PDB entry 1N59 | X-ray diffraction, 2.95 A resolution | chains A and B of the 3 polymer chains in the assembly

Chain A:
Name: H-2 class I histocompatibility antigen, K-B alpha chain
Organism: Mus musculus
Notes: fragment: Extracellular fragment
UniProtKB: P01901 (HA1B_MOUSE); residues 1-276 here correspond to UniProt positions 22-297 (UniProt number = residue number + 21)
Chain sequence (276 residues; row label = number of the first residue in the row):
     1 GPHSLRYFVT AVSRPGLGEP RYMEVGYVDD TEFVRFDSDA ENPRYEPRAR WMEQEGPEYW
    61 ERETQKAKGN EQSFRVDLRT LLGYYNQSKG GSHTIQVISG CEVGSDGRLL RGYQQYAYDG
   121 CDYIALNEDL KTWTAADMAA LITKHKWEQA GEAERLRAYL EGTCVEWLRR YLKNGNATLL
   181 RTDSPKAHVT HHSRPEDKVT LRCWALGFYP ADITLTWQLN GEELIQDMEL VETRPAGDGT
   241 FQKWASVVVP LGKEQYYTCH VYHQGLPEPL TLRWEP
UniProt features mapped onto this chain:
  - region: Glu275, Pro276 (Connecting peptide)
  - glycosylation (N-linked (GlcNAc...) asparagine): Asn86, Asn176
Disulfide bonds: Cys101-Cys164, Cys203-Cys259

Chain B:
Name: Beta-2-microglobulin
Organism: Mus musculus
UniProtKB: P01887 (B2MG_MOUSE); residues 1-99 here correspond to UniProt positions 21-119 (UniProt number = residue number + 20)
Chain sequence (99 residues; numbered 1 to 99; the number before each row is that of its first residue):
     1 IQKTPQIQVY SRHPPENGKP NILNCYVTQF HPPHIEIQML KNGKKIPKVE MSDMSFSKDW
    61 SFYILAHTEF TPTETDTYAC RVKHDSMAEP KTVYWDRDM
Disulfide bonds: Cys25-Cys80

Chain A / chain B interface:
Pairs across the interface (58; chain A residue first):
  Phe8(A) with Ser55(B); Phe56(B), hydrophobic
  Val9(A) with Phe56(B)
  Thr10(A) with Met54(B); Phe56(B); Phe62(B)
  Val12(A) with Pro33(B), hydrophobic
  Met23(A) with Met54(B), hydrophobic
  Tyr27(A) with Asp53(B), hydrogen bond (side chain-backbone); Met54(B), hydrogen bond (side chain-backbone)
  Glu32(A) with Ser52(B); Asp53(B), hydrogen bond (side chain-backbone)
  Arg35(A) with Met51(B)
  Arg48(A) with Met51(B), hydrogen bond (side chain-backbone); Ser52(B)
  Thr94(A) with Pro33(B)
  Gln96(A) with His31(B), hydrogen bond; Phe56(B); Trp60(B), hydrogen bond (side chain-backbone); Phe62(B)
  Val97(A) with Phe56(B)
  Gln115(A) with Trp60(B)
  Tyr116(A) with Trp60(B)
  Ala117(A) with Trp60(B)
  Asp119(A) with His31(B)
  Gly120(A) with His31(B), hydrogen bond (backbone-side chain); Asp59(B); Trp60(B)
  Cys121(A) with Ile1(B), hydrophobic
  Asp122(A) with Trp60(B), hydrogen bond
  Lys186(A) with Arg12(B)
  Thr190(A) with Met99(B), hydrogen bond (side chain-backbone)
  His192(A) with Asp98(B), hydrogen bond (side chain-backbone); Met99(B), hydrogen bond (side chain-backbone)
  Arg202(A) with Met99(B), hydrogen bond (side chain-backbone)
  Trp204(A) with Met99(B), hydrogen bond (side chain-backbone)
  Leu206(A) with Pro14(B), hydrophobic
  Gly207(A) with Arg12(B)
  Val231(A) with Gln8(B)
  Glu232(A) with Gln29(B), hydrogen bond; Tyr63(B), hydrogen bond
  Arg234(A) with Gln8(B), hydrogen bond; Tyr10(B); Tyr26(B)
  Pro235(A) with Tyr10(B), hydrogen bond (backbone-side chain); Tyr26(B); Asp53(B); Leu65(B), hydrophobic
  Ala236(A) with Arg12(B); Asn24(B), hydrogen bond (backbone-side chain)
  Gly237(A) with Asn24(B), hydrogen bond (backbone-side chain); Leu65(B); His67(B)
  Asp238(A) with Arg12(B), salt bridge; Ile22(B)
  Thr240(A) with Arg12(B), hydrogen bond
  Gln242(A) with Tyr10(B); Ser11(B), hydrogen bond (side chain-backbone)
Also at the interface, not in a pair above, chain A (39 interface residues in all): Val25, Ile98, His188, Thr233

Summary:
The interface between chain A and chain B involves 39 residues on one side and 26 on the other; the contacts
include 21 hydrogen bonds and 1 salt bridge. Polar pairs include Asp238(A)-Arg12(B), Tyr27(A)-Asp53(B) and
Tyr27(A)-Met54(B).
Here chain A is H-2 class I histocompatibility antigen, K-B alpha chain and chain B is Beta-2-microglobulin,
both from Mus musculus. Entry 1N59 (Crystal structure of the Murine class I Major Histocompatibility Complex
of H-2KB, B2-Microglobulin, and A 9-Residue ...) was determined by X-ray diffraction together with 1N5A from
the same study.
